PDB entry 1EK4 | X-ray diffraction, 1.85 A resolution | chains A and B

== Chain A (and B) ==
Protein: Beta-ketoacyl [acyl carrier protein] synthase I
From: Escherichia coli
Notes: EC 2.3.1.41; chain B of this document is another copy of the same molecule, construct and numbering; everything in this record applies to it too
UniProtKB: P0A953 (FABB_ECOLI); numbering as in UniProt (aligned over 1-406)
Chain sequence (418 residues; row label = number of the first residue in the row; numbers below 1 keep their minus sign (Met-11 is residue -11)):
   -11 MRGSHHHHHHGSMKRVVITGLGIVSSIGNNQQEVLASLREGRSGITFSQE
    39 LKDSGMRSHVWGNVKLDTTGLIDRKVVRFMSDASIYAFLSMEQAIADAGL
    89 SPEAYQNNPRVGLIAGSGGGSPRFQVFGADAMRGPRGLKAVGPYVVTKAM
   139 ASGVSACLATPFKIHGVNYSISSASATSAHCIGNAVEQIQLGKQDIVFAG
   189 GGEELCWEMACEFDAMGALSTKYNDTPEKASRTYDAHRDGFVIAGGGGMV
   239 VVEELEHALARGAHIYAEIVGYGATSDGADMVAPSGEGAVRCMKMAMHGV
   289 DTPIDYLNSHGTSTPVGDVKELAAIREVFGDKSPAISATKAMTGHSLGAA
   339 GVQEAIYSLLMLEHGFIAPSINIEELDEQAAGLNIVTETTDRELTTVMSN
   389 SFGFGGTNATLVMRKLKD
Unresolved in the structure: -11 to 0
Covalently attached groups: lauric acid (DAO) linked to Ser163
Sequence notes: expression tag (-11 to 0); conflict Val4 (Ala in P0A953); engineered mutation Ser163 (Cys in P0A953)
Swiss-Prot annotation at these positions:
  - active site (For beta-ketoacyl synthase activity): His298, His333

== Chain A / chain B interface ==
Contacting residue pairs (136; chain A residue first):
  Ser42(A) - Met120(B)
  Gly43(A) - Met120(B)
  Met44(A) - Met120(B)
  Arg45(A) - Leu126(B)
  Phe67(A) - Met269(B)  hydrophobic
  Gly106(A) - Met138(B)
  Gly106(A) - Ala139(B)  hydrogen bond (backbone-backbone)
  Pro110(A) - Gln113(B)
  Gln113(A) - Gly107(B)
  Gln113(A) - Pro110(B)
  Gln113(A) - Gln113(B)
  Gln113(A) - Val114(B)
  Val114(A) - Ala117(B)  hydrophobic
  Val114(A) - Arg121(B)
  Gly116(A) - Glu200(B)
  Ala117(A) - Val114(B)  hydrophobic
  Asp118(A) - Arg121(B)  salt bridge
  Met120(A) - Ser42(B)
  Met120(A) - Gly43(B)
  Met120(A) - Met44(B)
  Met120(A) - Cys199(B)  hydrophobic
  Arg121(A) - Val114(B)
  Arg121(A) - Asp118(B)  salt bridge
  Arg121(A) - Trp195(B)
  Leu126(A) - Arg45(B)
  Leu126(A) - Cys199(B)
  Leu126(A) - Asp202(B)
  Leu126(A) - Ala203(B)
  Val129(A) - Ala203(B)  hydrophobic
  Gly130(A) - Ala203(B)
  Pro131(A) - Met204(B)
  Val133(A) - Glu200(B)
  Val134(A) - Glu200(B)
  Val134(A) - Phe201(B)  hydrophobic
  Val134(A) - Met204(B)  hydrophobic
  Val134(A) - Phe392(B)  hydrophobic
  Thr135(A) - Met269(B)
  Met138(A) - Gly106(B)
  Ala139(A) - Gly106(B)  hydrogen bond (backbone-backbone)
  Ala139(A) - Ala139(B)  hydrophobic
  Ala139(A) - Ser160(B)
  Ser140(A) - Ser160(B)
  Ser140(A) - Ser161(B)
  Ser140(A) - Ala162(B)  hydrogen bond (side chain-backbone)
  Ala144(A) - Met269(B)
  Ala144(A) - Gly393(B)
  Ala147(A) - Gly266(B)
  Thr148(A) - Gly266(B)
  Thr148(A) - Ala267(B)
  Thr148(A) - Asp268(B)
  Thr148(A) - Met269(B)  hydrogen bond
  Thr148(A) - Gly393(B)  hydrogen bond (side chain-backbone)
  Lys151(A) - Gly266(B)
  Ile152(A) - Ser264(B)  hydrogen bond (backbone-side chain)
  Ile152(A) - Gly266(B)
  His153(A) - Thr263(B)
  His153(A) - Ser264(B)  hydrogen bond (backbone-backbone)
  His153(A) - Asp265(B)  hydrogen bond (side chain-backbone)
  His153(A) - Glu275(B)
  His153(A) - Arg279(B)  hydrogen bond (backbone-side chain)
  Gly154(A) - Thr263(B)
  Gly154(A) - Ser264(B)  hydrogen bond (backbone-backbone)
  Asn156(A) - Ser264(B)  hydrogen bond
  Asn156(A) - Gly393(B)  hydrogen bond (side chain-backbone)
  Asn156(A) - Gly394(B)
  Asn156(A) - Thr395(B)  hydrogen bond (backbone-side chain)
  Tyr157(A) - Ile159(B)  hydrophobic
  Tyr157(A) - Ser160(B)
  Tyr157(A) - Ser161(B)
  Tyr157(A) - His168(B)
  Tyr157(A) - Asn172(B)
  Ser158(A) - Ser158(B)
  Ser158(A) - Ile159(B)
  Ser158(A) - Ser160(B)  hydrogen bond (backbone-backbone)
  Ile159(A) - Tyr157(B)  hydrophobic
  Ile159(A) - Ser158(B)
  Ser160(A) - Ala139(B)
  Ser160(A) - Ser140(B)
  Ser160(A) - Tyr157(B)
  Ser160(A) - Ser158(B)  hydrogen bond (backbone-backbone)
  Ser161(A) - Ser140(B)
  Ser161(A) - Tyr157(B)
  Ala162(A) - Ser140(B)  hydrogen bond (backbone-side chain)
  His168(A) - Tyr157(B)
  Asn172(A) - Tyr157(B)  hydrogen bond
  Asn172(A) - Asn172(B)  hydrogen bond
  Glu175(A) - Gln176(B)  hydrogen bond
  Glu175(A) - Leu179(B)
  Glu175(A) - Lys181(B)  salt bridge
  Gln176(A) - Glu175(B)  hydrogen bond
  Leu179(A) - Glu175(B)
  Leu179(A) - Leu179(B)  hydrophobic
  Lys181(A) - Glu175(B)  salt bridge
  Lys181(A) - Tyr260(B)
  Trp195(A) - Arg121(B)
  Glu196(A) - Gln113(B)  hydrogen bond (backbone-side chain)
  Cys199(A) - Met120(B)  hydrophobic
  Cys199(A) - Leu126(B)
  Glu200(A) - Gln113(B)  hydrogen bond
  Glu200(A) - Gly116(B)
  Glu200(A) - Val133(B)
  Glu200(A) - Val134(B)
  Phe201(A) - Val134(B)  hydrophobic
  Asp202(A) - Leu126(B)
  Ala203(A) - Leu126(B)
  Ala203(A) - Val129(B)  hydrophobic
  Ala203(A) - Gly130(B)
  Met204(A) - Pro131(B)
  Met204(A) - Val134(B)  hydrophobic
  Tyr260(A) - Lys181(B)
  Thr263(A) - His153(B)
  Thr263(A) - Gly154(B)
  Ser264(A) - Ala147(B)
  Ser264(A) - Ile152(B)  hydrogen bond (side chain-backbone)
  Ser264(A) - His153(B)  hydrogen bond (backbone-backbone)
  Ser264(A) - Gly154(B)  hydrogen bond (backbone-backbone)
  Ser264(A) - Asn156(B)  hydrogen bond
  Asp265(A) - Ile152(B)
  Asp265(A) - His153(B)  hydrogen bond (backbone-side chain)
  Gly266(A) - Ala147(B)
  Gly266(A) - Thr148(B)
  Gly266(A) - Lys151(B)
  Gly266(A) - Ile152(B)  hydrogen bond (backbone-backbone)
  Ala267(A) - Thr148(B)
  Asp268(A) - Thr148(B)
  Met269(A) - Phe67(B)  hydrophobic
  Met269(A) - Ala144(B)
  Met269(A) - Cys145(B)
  Met269(A) - Thr148(B)
  Glu275(A) - His153(B)
  Arg279(A) - His153(B)  hydrogen bond (side chain-backbone)
  Gly393(A) - Ala144(B)
  Gly393(A) - Thr148(B)  hydrogen bond (backbone-side chain)
  Gly393(A) - Asn156(B)  hydrogen bond (backbone-side chain)
  Gly394(A) - Asn156(B)
  Thr395(A) - Asn156(B)  hydrogen bond (side chain-backbone)
Interface residues without a listed pair, chain A (72 interface residues in all): Pro97, Ser105, Gly107, Cys145, Val155, Ala262, Phe392
Interface residues without a listed pair, chain B (71 interface residues in all): Ser105, Ser109, Thr135, Val155, Ala262

== Overview ==
The interface between chain A and chain B involves 72 residues on one side and 71 on the other, with 32
hydrogen bonds and 4 salt bridges. Polar contacts include Asp118(A)-Arg121(B), Glu175(A)-Lys181(B) and
Ser140(A)-Ala162(B). From UniProt: active-site residues His298(A) and His333(A) on chain A.
Both chains are Beta-ketoacyl [acyl carrier protein] synthase I (Escherichia coli). Entry 1EK4 (Beta-ketoacyl
[acyl carrier protein] synthase I in complex with dodecanoic acid to 1.85 resolution) was determined by X-ray
diffraction (same publication as 1F91).
